PDB entry 6GYK | electron microscopy, 5.10 A resolution (low resolution: residue-level contacts below are approximate; hydrogen-bond / salt-bridge calls are withheld) | chains O and T of the 20 polymer chains in the assembly

[Chain O]
Name: TATA-box-binding protein
Organism: Saccharomyces cerevisiae (strain ATCC 204508 / S288c)
Reference sequence: P13393 (TBP_YEAST); numbering as in UniProt (aligned over 1-240)
Chain sequence (240 residues; numbered 1 to 240; the number before each row is that of its first residue):
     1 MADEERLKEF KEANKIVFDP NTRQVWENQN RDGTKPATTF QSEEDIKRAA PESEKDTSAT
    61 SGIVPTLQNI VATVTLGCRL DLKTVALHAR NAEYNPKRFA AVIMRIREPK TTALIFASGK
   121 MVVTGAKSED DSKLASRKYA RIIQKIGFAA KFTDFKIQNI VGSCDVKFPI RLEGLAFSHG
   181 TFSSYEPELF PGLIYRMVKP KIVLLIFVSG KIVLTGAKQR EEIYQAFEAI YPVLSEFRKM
Disordered / not traced: 1-60

[Chain T]
Molecule: GAT1 promoter DNA
Sequence (56 nucleotides; row label = number of the first residue in the row):
    26 GCTAATACCG TGGCCGGGAG TGGCACACAC CTATATATAT GTGGCTGGGC CGGGCA

[Chain O / chain T interface]
Residue-residue contacts - 12 pairs, chain O then chain T:
  Gln-68(O) / DA62(T)
  Asn-69(O) / DT61(T)
  Arg-98(O) / DA58(T)
  Arg-98(O) / DT59(T)
  Arg-105(O) / DA60(T)
  Leu-114(O) / DT59(T)
  Pro-191(O) / DT65(T)
  Phe-207(O) / DT63(T)
  Phe-207(O) / DA64(T)
  Lys-211(O) / DT63(T)
  Lys-211(O) / DA64(T)
  Val-213(O) / DT63(T)
Other interface residues (no listed pair), chain O (13 interface residues in all): Phe-99, Ile-103, Val-161, Ser-209

[Overview]
The interface between chain O and chain T involves 13 residues on one side and 8 on the other.
Chain O is TATA-box-binding protein (Saccharomyces cerevisiae (strain ATCC 204508 / S288c)) and chain T is
GAT1 promoter DNA; the structure, Structure of a yeast closed complex (core CC1), was determined by electron
microscopy, deposited together with 6GYL and 6GYM.
